Entry 7WNR (solution NMR); this record covers chains A and B of the 4 polymer chains in the assembly.

# Chain A
Molecule: 18-nt DNA strand
From: Mycobacterium tuberculosis H37Rv
Sequence (18 nucleotides; each row starts with the number of its first residue):
     1 CCGGTTATAC TATCTGTA

# Chain B
Protein: Antitoxin MazE6
From: Mycobacterium tuberculosis H37Rv
UniProt: P9WJ87 (MAZE6_MYCTU); residues 4-52 here correspond to UniProt positions 1-49 (UniProt number = residue number - 3)
Chain sequence (52 residues; each row starts with the number of its first residue):
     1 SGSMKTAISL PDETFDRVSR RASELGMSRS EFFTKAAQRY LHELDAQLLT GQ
Not modelled in the structure: 1-3
Construct notes: expression tag (1-3)
Reported in the primary citation:
  - self-association interface (contacts with another copy of this molecule); pairs are residue here / residue on that copy: Phe32-Tyr40 (pi stacking), Phe33-Phe32 (pi stacking), Phe33-Phe33 (pi stacking)

# How chain A and chain B interact
Contacting residue pairs - 8 pairs, chain A then chain B:
  DT5(A) - Ser9(B)  phosphate contact
  DT6(A) - Ala7(B)  base contact
  DA7(A) - Met4(B)  phosphate contact
  DA7(A) - Ala7(B)  base contact
  DT8(A) - Met4(B)  phosphate contact
  DT8(A) - Lys5(B)  base contact
  DA9(A) - Lys5(B)  base contact
  DC10(A) - Lys5(B)  base contact
Also at the interface, not in a pair above, chain B (5 interface residues in all): Thr6

# Summary
6 residues of chain A face 5 of chain B across their interface. The paper reports a self-association interface
involving Phe32(B) and Phe33(B).
Here chain A is an 18-nt DNA strand and chain B is Antitoxin MazE6, both from Mycobacterium tuberculosis
H37Rv. Entry 7WNR (Data-driven HADDOCK model of mycobacterial nMazE6-operator DNA complex) was determined by
solution NMR.
